3IKY - chains A and C of the 12 polymer chains in the assembly; structure by electron microscopy, 18.00 A resolution (very low resolution: no residue pairs are listed; an interface is given only as per-side residue counts).

# Chain A (and C)
Molecule: Plasmid segregation protein parM
Source organism: Escherichia coli
Notes: chain C of this document is another copy of the same molecule, construct and numbering; everything in this record applies to it too
UniProtKB: P11904 (PARM_ECOLX); residues 1-320 here = UniProt positions 1-320
Sequence (320 residues; each row starts with the number of its first residue):
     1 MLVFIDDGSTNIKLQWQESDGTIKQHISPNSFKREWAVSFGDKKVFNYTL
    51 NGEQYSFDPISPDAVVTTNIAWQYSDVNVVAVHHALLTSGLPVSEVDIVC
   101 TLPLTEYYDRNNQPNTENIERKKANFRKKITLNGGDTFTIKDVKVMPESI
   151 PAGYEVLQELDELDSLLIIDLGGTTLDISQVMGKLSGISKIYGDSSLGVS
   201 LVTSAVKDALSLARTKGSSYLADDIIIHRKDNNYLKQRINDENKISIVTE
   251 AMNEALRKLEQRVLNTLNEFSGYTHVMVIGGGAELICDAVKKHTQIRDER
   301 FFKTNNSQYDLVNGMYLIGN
Reported in the primary citation:
  - conformationally variable residues (domain motion): Asp161 to Asp164, Leu212 to Gly217, Ser271 to Thr274, Asp298 to Arg300

# Chain A / chain C interface
At this resolution (18 A) residue pairs are not listed: 16 residues of chain A and 20 of chain C lie at the interface.

# In short
Chain A and chain C form an interface of 16 and 20 residues respectively. From the paper: conformational
variability at Asp161(A), Leu212(A) and Ser271(A) among others.
Chain A and chain C are both Plasmid segregation protein parM (Escherichia coli); the structure, Structural
model of ParM filament in the open state by cryo-EM, was determined by electron microscopy, deposited together
with 3IKU.
